Entry 3H0A (X-ray diffraction, 2.10 A resolution); this record covers chains D and E of the 4 polymer chains in the assembly.

[Chain D]
Protein: Peroxisome proliferator-activated receptor gamma
Organism: Homo sapiens
UniProtKB: P37231 (PPARG_HUMAN); residues 206-477 here correspond to UniProt positions 234-505 (UniProt number = residue number + 28)
Chain sequence (272 residues; numbered 206 to 477; the number before each row is that of its first residue):
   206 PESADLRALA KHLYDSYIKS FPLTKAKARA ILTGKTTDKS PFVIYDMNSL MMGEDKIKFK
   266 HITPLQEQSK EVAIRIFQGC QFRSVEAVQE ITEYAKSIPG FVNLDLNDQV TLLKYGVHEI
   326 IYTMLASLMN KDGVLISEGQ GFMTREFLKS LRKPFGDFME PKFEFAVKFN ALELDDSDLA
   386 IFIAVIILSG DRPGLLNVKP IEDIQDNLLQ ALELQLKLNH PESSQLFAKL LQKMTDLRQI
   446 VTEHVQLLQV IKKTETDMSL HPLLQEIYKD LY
Unresolved in the structure: 264-270
Swiss-Prot annotation at these positions:
  - motif: P467 to D475 (9aaTAD)
  - binding site (rosiglitazone): Q286 to S289, H323, H449, Y473
  - cross-link: K224 (Glycyl lysine isopeptide (Lys-Gly) (interchain with G-Cter in ubiquitin))
Residues lining bound ligands: D30 ([(4-{[2-(pent-2-yn-1-yloxy)-4-{[4-(trifluoromethyl)phenoxy]methyl}phenyl]sulfanyl}-5,6,7,8-tetrahydronaphthalen-1-yl)oxy]acetic acid): L228, L255, E259, I262, V277, R280, I281, F282, G284, C285, R288, S289, A292, I326, L330, L333, V339, L340, I341, S342, E343, G344, M348, L353, L356, F360, F363, M364

[Chain E]
Protein: Nuclear receptor coactivator 1, Co-activator Peptide
Notes: EC 2.3.1.48
UniProtKB: Q15788 (NCOA1_HUMAN); residues 629-640 here = UniProt positions 629-640
Chain sequence (12 residues; row label = number of the first residue in the row):
   629 TSHKLVQLLT TT
Swiss-Prot annotation at these positions:
  - motif: L633 to L637 (LXXLL motif 3)
  - mutagenesis: L636 to L637 (Slightly affects interactions with steroid receptors. Abolishes interactions with steroid receptors; when associated with A-693; A-694; A-752 and A-753)

[Interface between chain D and chain E]
Residue-residue contacts (22; chain D residue first):
  Q294(D) with L636(E)
  T297(D) with L636(E); L637(E)
  K301(D) with L636(E), hydrogen bond (side chain-backbone); L637(E); T639(E), hydrogen bond (side chain-backbone)
  F306(D) with L637(E), hydrophobic
  L311(D) with L637(E), hydrophobic
  Q314(D) with L637(E)
  V315(D) with S630(E); V634(E), hydrophobic; L637(E), hydrophobic
  L318(D) with L637(E), hydrophobic
  P467(D) with K632(E)
  L468(D) with K632(E); L633(E), hydrophobic
  E471(D) with S630(E); H631(E), hydrogen bond (side chain-backbone); K632(E), hydrogen bond (side chain-backbone); L633(E), hydrogen bond (side chain-backbone)
  I472(D) with L633(E), hydrophobic
  K474(D) with T629(E)
Interface residues without a listed pair, chain D (16 interface residues in all): V293, E298, K319

[Overview]
Chain D and chain E form an interface of 16 and 9 residues respectively; the contacts include 5 hydrogen
bonds. Among the polar pairs are K301(D)-L636(E), K301(D)-T639(E) and E471(D)-H631(E). Bound to chain D:
compound D30.
Here chain D is Peroxisome proliferator-activated receptor gamma (Homo sapiens) and chain E is Nuclear
receptor coactivator 1, Co-activator Peptide. Entry 3H0A (Crystal Structure of Peroxisome
Proliferator-Activated Receptor Gamma (PPARg) and Retinoic Acid Receptor Alpha (RXRa) in Complex ...) was
determined by X-ray diffraction, deposited together with 3GZ9.
